4XWM - chain A; structure by X-ray diffraction, 1.70 A resolution.

[Chain A]
Protein: Exoglucanase S
Organism: Clostridium cellulovorans
Notes: EC 3.2.1.91; fragment: catalytic domain
UniProt: O65986 (O65986_CLOCL); residues -5 to 637 here correspond to UniProt positions 32-674 (UniProt number = residue number + 37)
Amino-acid sequence (681 residues; numbered -43 to 637; the number before each row is that of its first residue; numbers below 1 keep their minus sign (Met-43 is residue -43)):
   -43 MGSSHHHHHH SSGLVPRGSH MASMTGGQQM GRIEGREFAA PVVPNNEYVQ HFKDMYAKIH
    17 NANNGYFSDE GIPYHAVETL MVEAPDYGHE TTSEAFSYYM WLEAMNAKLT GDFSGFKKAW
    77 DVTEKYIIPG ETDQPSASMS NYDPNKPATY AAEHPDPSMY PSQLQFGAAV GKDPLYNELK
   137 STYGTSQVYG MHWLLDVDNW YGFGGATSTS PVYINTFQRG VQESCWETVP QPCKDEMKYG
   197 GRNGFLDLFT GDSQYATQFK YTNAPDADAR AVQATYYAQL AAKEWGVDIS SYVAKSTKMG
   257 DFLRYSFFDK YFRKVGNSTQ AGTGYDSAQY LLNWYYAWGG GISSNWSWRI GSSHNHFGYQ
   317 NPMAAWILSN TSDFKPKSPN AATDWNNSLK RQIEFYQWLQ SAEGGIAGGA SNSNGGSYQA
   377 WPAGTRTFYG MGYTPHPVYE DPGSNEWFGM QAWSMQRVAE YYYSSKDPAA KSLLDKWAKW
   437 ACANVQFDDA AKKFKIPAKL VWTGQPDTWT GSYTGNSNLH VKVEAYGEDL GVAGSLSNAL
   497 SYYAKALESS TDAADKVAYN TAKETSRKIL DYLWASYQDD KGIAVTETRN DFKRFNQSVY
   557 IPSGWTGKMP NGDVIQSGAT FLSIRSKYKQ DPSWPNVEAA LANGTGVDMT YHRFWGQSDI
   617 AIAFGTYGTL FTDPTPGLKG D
Disordered / not traced: -43 to -2, 629-637
Sequence notes: expression tag (-43 to -6)
Ion coordination: Ca2+ site 1: Glu26, Val153, Asp154, Thr165; Ca2+ site 2: Gln178, Glu183, Asp397

[In short]
Glu26, Val153, Asp154 and Thr165 form the Ca2+ site 1. The Ca2+ site 2 is built by Gln178, Glu183 and Asp397.
Chain A is Exoglucanase S (Clostridium cellulovorans); the structure, Complex structure of catalytic domain of
Clostridium Cellulovorans Exgs and Cellobiose, was determined by X-ray diffraction together with 4XWL and 4XWN
from the same study.
